2QNZ - chains A and B; structure by X-ray diffraction, 2.30 A resolution.

[Chain A (and B)]
Protein: 3-oxoacyl-[acyl-carrier-protein] synthase 3
From: Mycobacterium tuberculosis
Notes: EC 2.3.1.41; chain B of this document is another copy of the same molecule, construct and numbering; everything in this record applies to it too
Reference sequence: P0A574 (FABH_MYCTU); the construct lacks a stretch of the UniProt sequence and is renumbered around it, so the offset changes along the chain: -10 to -1 = UniProt 1-10; 1-202 = UniProt 11-212; 203-263 = UniProt 217-277; 264-317 = UniProt 279-332
Amino-acid sequence (335 residues; row label = number of the first residue in the row; note: 1 number in that range is skipped by the numbering (no residue carries it; nothing is unmodelled there); a row labelled like 202A-202D holds insertion residues (202A, then the next letters in order); numbers below 1 keep their minus sign (Met-10 is residue -10)):
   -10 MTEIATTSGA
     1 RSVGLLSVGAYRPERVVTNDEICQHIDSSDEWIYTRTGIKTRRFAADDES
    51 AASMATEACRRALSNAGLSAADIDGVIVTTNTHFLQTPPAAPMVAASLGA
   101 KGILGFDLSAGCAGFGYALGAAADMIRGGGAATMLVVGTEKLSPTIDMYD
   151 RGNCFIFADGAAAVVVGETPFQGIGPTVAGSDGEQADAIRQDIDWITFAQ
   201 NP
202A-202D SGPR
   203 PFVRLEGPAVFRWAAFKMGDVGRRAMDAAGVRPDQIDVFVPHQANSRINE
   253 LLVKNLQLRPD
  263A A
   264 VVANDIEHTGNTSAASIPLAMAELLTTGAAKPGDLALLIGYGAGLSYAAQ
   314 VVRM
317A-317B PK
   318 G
Unresolved in the structure: 25-28, 318 (chain B: 24-28, 318)
Covalently attached groups: decyl formate (DFD) linked to Cys112; beta-mercaptoethanol (BME) linked to Cys154
Ligand contacts: decyl formate (DFD): Thr37, Asn81, Gly111, Leu142, Thr145, Ile156, Phe157, Ile189, Gln191, Trp195, Arg202D, Pro203, Phe204, Val205, Leu207, Gly209, Val212, His244, Ala246, Asn247, Ile250, Asn274, Ser276, Tyr304, Gly305, Ala306
From the paper describing this entry:
  - catalytic residues: Cys112
  - binding site for decyl formate: Cys112, Ser276, Ala306
  - binding site for beta-mercaptoethanol: Cys23, Cys154
  - catalytic residues: His244, Asn274, Ala306 (citing earlier work)

[Interface between chain A and chain B]
Residue-residue contacts (148; chain A residue first):
  Met-10(A) with Phe171(B), hydrophobic; Arg316(B)
  Thr-9(A) with Gln237(B), hydrogen bond; Arg316(B), hydrogen bond (backbone-side chain)
  Glu-8(A) with Phe171(B); Gln172(B), hydrogen bond (side chain-backbone); Arg316(B), salt bridge
  Ile-7(A) with Gln172(B); Gly173(B); Ile174(B); Gly175(B); Ala231(B); Leu298(B), hydrophobic; Val315(B); Arg316(B)
  Ala-6(A) with Pro176(B); Ala230(B); Ala231(B), hydrogen bond (backbone-backbone); Gly232(B)
  Thr-5(A) with Gln172(B), hydrogen bond
  Thr-4(A) with Pro176(B)
  Arg1(A) with Thr-5(B)
  Asn81(A) with Gln86(B), hydrogen bond (backbone-side chain); Thr87(B)
  Thr82(A) with Gln86(B)
  His83(A) with Gln86(B), hydrogen bond (backbone-side chain)
  Phe84(A) with Gln86(B); Gln191(B); Asp194(B); Trp195(B), hydrogen bond (backbone-backbone); Ile196(B), hydrophobic
  Leu85(A) with Gln191(B); Asp194(B)
  Gln86(A) with Asn81(B), hydrogen bond (side chain-backbone); Thr82(B); His83(B), hydrogen bond (side chain-backbone); Phe84(B); Gln191(B), hydrogen bond (backbone-side chain); Trp195(B), hydrogen bond
  Thr87(A) with Asn81(B); Ile189(B); Arg190(B); Gln191(B), hydrogen bond (backbone-backbone); Ala306(B)
  Pro88(A) with Ala186(B); Ile189(B); Arg190(B); Gly307(B)
  Pro89(A) with Ser109(B); Ala306(B); Gly307(B)
  Pro92(A) with Gly183(B); Gly307(B); Ser309(B)
  Met93(A) with Ala186(B), hydrophobic
  Ala96(A) with Gly183(B); Glu184(B)
  Lys101(A) with Ser181(B), hydrogen bond (backbone-side chain); Asp182(B); Gly183(B); Glu184(B)
  Gly102(A) with Gly180(B); Ser181(B), hydrogen bond (backbone-backbone)
  Ile103(A) with Gly180(B); Ser181(B), hydrogen bond (backbone-side chain)
  Leu104(A) with Tyr117(B); Ala179(B); Gly180(B)
  Gly105(A) with Tyr117(B), hydrogen bond (backbone-side chain)
  Phe106(A) with Leu108(B), hydrophobic; Ser109(B); Ala110(B), hydrophobic; Tyr117(B), hydrophobic
  Asp107(A) with Asp107(B); Leu108(B); Ser109(B), hydrogen bond (backbone-backbone)
  Leu108(A) with Phe106(B), hydrophobic; Asp107(B)
  Ser109(A) with Pro89(B); Phe106(B); Asp107(B), hydrogen bond (backbone-backbone)
  Ala110(A) with Phe106(B), hydrophobic
  Tyr117(A) with Leu104(B); Gly105(B), hydrogen bond (side chain-backbone); Phe106(B), hydrophobic
  Asp124(A) with Asp124(B); Met125(B)
  Met125(A) with Asp124(B)
  Pro144(A) with Ile196(B), hydrophobic
  Gln172(A) with Ile-7(B); Ala-6(B); Thr-5(B), hydrogen bond
  Gly173(A) with Ile-7(B)
  Ile174(A) with Ile-7(B)
  Gly175(A) with Ile-7(B)
  Pro176(A) with Thr-4(B)
  Ala179(A) with Leu104(B)
  Gly180(A) with Gly102(B); Ile103(B); Leu104(B)
  Ser181(A) with Lys101(B), hydrogen bond (side chain-backbone); Gly102(B), hydrogen bond (backbone-backbone); Ile103(B), hydrogen bond (side chain-backbone)
  Asp182(A) with Lys101(B)
  Gly183(A) with Pro92(B); Ala96(B); Lys101(B)
  Glu184(A) with Ala96(B); Lys101(B)
  Ala186(A) with Pro88(B)
  Ile189(A) with Thr87(B); Pro88(B)
  Arg190(A) with Thr87(B); Pro88(B)
  Gln191(A) with Phe84(B); Leu85(B); Gln86(B), hydrogen bond (side chain-backbone); Thr87(B), hydrogen bond (backbone-backbone)
  Asp194(A) with Phe84(B); Leu85(B)
  Trp195(A) with Phe84(B), hydrogen bond (backbone-backbone); Gln86(B), hydrogen bond; Trp195(B), hydrophobic
  Ile196(A) with Phe84(B), hydrophobic; Pro144(B)
  Phe198(A) with Phe198(B), hydrophobic; Ala199(B), hydrophobic
  Ala199(A) with Phe198(B), hydrophobic
  Pro202(A) with Phe198(B), hydrophobic; Pro202(B)
  Arg202D(A) with Ile196(B)
  Ala230(A) with Ala-6(B)
  Ala231(A) with Glu-8(B); Ile-7(B); Ala-6(B), hydrogen bond (backbone-backbone)
  Val233(A) with Thr-9(B); Glu-8(B)
  Gln237(A) with Thr-9(B)
  Leu298(A) with Thr-9(B); Ile-7(B), hydrophobic
  Ala306(A) with Thr87(B); Pro89(B)
  Gly307(A) with Pro88(B); Pro89(B); Pro92(B)
  Ser309(A) with Pro92(B)
  Arg316(A) with Thr-9(B), hydrogen bond (side chain-backbone); Ile-7(B)
Interface residues without a listed pair, chain A (74 interface residues in all): Gly111, Gly128, Ile193, Ser202A, Gly232, Leu308, Tyr310, Val314, Val315
Interface residues without a listed pair, chain B (75 interface residues in all): Arg1, Met93, Gly111, Arg127, Gly128, Ile193, Gln200, Arg202D, Val233, Leu308, Tyr310, Val314

[In short]
The interface between chain A and chain B involves 74 residues on one side and 75 on the other; the contacts
include 30 hydrogen bonds and 1 salt bridge. Polar contacts include Glu-8(A)-Arg316(B), Thr-9(A)-Gln237(B) and
Thr-9(A)-Arg316(B). From the paper: catalytic residues Cys112(A), His244(A) and Asn274(A) among others; a
binding site for decyl formate at Cys112(A), Ser276(A) and Ala306(A).
Both chains are 3-oxoacyl-[acyl-carrier-protein] synthase 3 (Mycobacterium tuberculosis). Entry 2QNZ (Crystal
structure of the complex between the mycobacterium beta-ketoacyl-acyl carrier protein synthase III (FABH) and
SS-(2-hydroxyethyl)-O-decyl ...) was determined by X-ray diffraction, deposited together with 2QNX, 2QNY, 2QO0
and 2QO1.
